PDB entry 8VX5 | electron microscopy, 3.30 A resolution | chains H and J of the 10 polymer chains in the assembly

== Chain H ==
Name: Histone H2B 1.1
Source organism: Xenopus laevis
UniProtKB: P02281 (H2B11_XENLA); residues 1-122 here correspond to UniProt positions 5-126 (UniProt number = residue number + 4)
Sequence (123 residues; numbered 0 to 122; the number before each row is that of its first residue; numbering starts at 0):
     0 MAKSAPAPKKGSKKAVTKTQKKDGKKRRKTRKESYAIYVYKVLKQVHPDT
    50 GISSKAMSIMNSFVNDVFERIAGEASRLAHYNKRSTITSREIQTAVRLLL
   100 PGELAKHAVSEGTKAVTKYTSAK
Not modelled in the structure: 0-26, 122
Sequence notes: initiating methionine (0); engineered mutation Thr29 (Ser33 in P02281)
Curated features (UniProtKB/Swiss-Prot):
  - modified residue: Lys2 (N6-acetyllysine), Lys9 (N6-acetyllysine), Ser11 (Phosphoserine), Lys12 (N6-acetyllysine), Lys17 (N6-acetyllysine)
  - glycosylation: Ser109 (O-linked (GlcNAc) serine)
  - cross-link: Lys117 (Glycyl lysine isopeptide (Lys-Gly) (interchain with G-Cter in ubiquitin))

== Chain J ==
Molecule: 167-nt DNA strand
Sequence (167 nucleotides; each row starts with the number of its first residue; numbers below 1 keep their minus sign (DA-83 is residue -83)):
   -83 ATCGGCCGCCCTGGAGAATCCCGGTGCCGAGGCCGCTCAATTGGTCGTAG
   -33 ACAGCTCTAGCACCGCTTAAACGCACGTACGCGCTGTCCCCCGCGTTTTA
    17 ACCGCCAAGGGGATTACTCCCTAGTCTCCAGGCACGTGTCAGATATATAC
    67 ATCCTGTGGCGGCCGAT
Not modelled in the structure: -83 to -79, 78-83
Modified positions: 8OG (8-oxo-2'-deoxy-guanosine-5'-monophosphate) at position -49

== How chain H and chain J interact ==
Contacting residue pairs - 17 pairs, chain H then chain J:
  Arg27(H) - DT31(J)  salt bridge to the phosphate
  Thr29(H) - DT30(J)  hydrogen bond to the phosphate
  Arg30(H) - DT-47(J)  hydrogen bond to the base
  Arg30(H) - DC-46(J)  sugar contact
  Tyr39(H) - DG-53(J)  hydrogen bond to the phosphate
  Tyr39(H) - DG-52(J)  phosphate contact
  Gly50(H) - DG-53(J)  phosphate contact
  Ile51(H) - DA-54(J)  sugar contact
  Ile51(H) - DG-53(J)  phosphate contact
  Ser52(H) - DA-54(J)  phosphate contact
  Ser53(H) - DA-54(J)  hydrogen bond to the phosphate
  Arg83(H) - DG-34(J)  phosphate contact
  Arg83(H) - DA-33(J)  salt bridge to the phosphate
  Ser84(H) - DA-35(J)  hydrogen bond to the phosphate
  Ser84(H) - DG-34(J)  hydrogen bond to the phosphate
  Thr85(H) - DA-35(J)  phosphate contact
  Thr85(H) - DG-34(J)  hydrogen bond to the phosphate
Interface residues without a listed pair, chain H (12 interface residues in all): Lys82

== In short ==
The interface between chain H and chain J involves 12 residues on one side and 10 on the other; the contacts
include 7 hydrogen bonds and 2 salt bridges. Polar pairs include Arg30(H)-DT-47(J), Thr29(H)-DT30(J) and
Tyr39(H)-DG-53(J).
Here chain H is Histone H2B 1.1 (Xenopus laevis) and chain J is a 167-nt DNA strand. Entry 8VX5 (Nucleosome
core particle containing an 8-oxoG damage site) was determined by electron microscopy (same publication as
8VX4 and 8VX6).
